1T0M - chains A and B of the 3 polymer chains in the assembly; structure by X-ray diffraction, 2.00 A resolution.

[Chain A]
Name: H-2 class I histocompatibility antigen, K-B alpha chain
From: Mus musculus
UniProt: P01901 (HA1B_MOUSE); residues 1-278 here correspond to UniProt positions 22-299 (UniProt number = residue number + 21)
Amino-acid sequence (278 residues; each row starts with the number of its first residue):
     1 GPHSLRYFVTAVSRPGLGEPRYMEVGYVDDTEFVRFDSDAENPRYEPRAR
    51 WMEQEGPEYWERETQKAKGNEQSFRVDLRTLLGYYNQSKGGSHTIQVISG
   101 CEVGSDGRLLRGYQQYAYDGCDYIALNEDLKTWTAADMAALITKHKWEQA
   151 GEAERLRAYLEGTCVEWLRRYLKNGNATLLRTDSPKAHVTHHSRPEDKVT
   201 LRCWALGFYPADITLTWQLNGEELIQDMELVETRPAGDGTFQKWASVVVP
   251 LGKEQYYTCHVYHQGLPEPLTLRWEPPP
UniProt features mapped onto this chain:
  - region: Glu275 to Pro278 (Connecting peptide)
  - glycosylation (N-linked (GlcNAc...) asparagine): Asn86, Asn176
Disulfide bonds: Cys101-Cys164, Cys203-Cys259

[Chain B]
Name: Beta-2-microglobulin
From: Mus musculus
UniProt: P01887 (B2MG_MOUSE); residues 1-99 here correspond to UniProt positions 21-119 (UniProt number = residue number + 20)
Amino-acid sequence (99 residues; each row starts with the number of its first residue):
     1 IQKTPQIQVYSRHPPENGKPNILNCYVTQFHPPHIEIQMLKNGKKIPKVE
    51 MSDMSFSKDWSFYILAHTEFTPTETDTYACRVKHDSMAEPKTVYWDRDM
Disulfide bonds: Cys25-Cys80

[Chain A / chain B interface]
Pairs across the interface (52; chain A residue first):
  Arg6(A) with Lys58(B)
  Phe8(A) with Phe56(B), hydrophobic
  Val9(A) with Phe56(B)
  Thr10(A) with Phe56(B)
  Val12(A) with Pro33(B), hydrophobic
  Tyr27(A) with Ser55(B)
  Arg35(A) with Asp53(B), salt bridge; Met54(B), hydrogen bond (side chain-backbone); Ser55(B), hydrogen bond
  Arg48(A) with Asp53(B), salt bridge
  Thr94(A) with Pro33(B)
  Gln96(A) with His31(B), hydrogen bond; Phe56(B); Trp60(B), hydrogen bond (side chain-backbone); Phe62(B)
  Val97(A) with Phe56(B)
  Ile98(A) with Phe56(B), hydrophobic; Lys58(B); Trp60(B), hydrophobic
  Tyr113(A) with Lys58(B)
  Gln115(A) with Lys58(B); Trp60(B)
  Tyr116(A) with Trp60(B)
  Ala117(A) with Trp60(B)
  Asp119(A) with Ile1(B); His31(B)
  Gly120(A) with His31(B), hydrogen bond (backbone-side chain); Trp60(B)
  Cys121(A) with Ile1(B), hydrophobic
  Asp122(A) with Trp60(B), hydrogen bond
  His192(A) with Asp98(B), salt bridge
  Arg202(A) with Asp98(B), hydrogen bond (side chain-backbone)
  Trp204(A) with Asp98(B); Met99(B)
  Leu206(A) with Pro14(B), hydrophobic
  Glu229(A) with Met99(B)
  Val231(A) with Gln8(B)
  Glu232(A) with Gln8(B)
  Arg234(A) with Gln8(B); Tyr10(B); Met99(B), hydrogen bond (side chain-backbone)
  Pro235(A) with Tyr10(B), hydrogen bond (backbone-side chain); Asn24(B); Tyr26(B)
  Ala236(A) with Arg12(B), hydrogen bond (backbone-side chain); Asn24(B), hydrogen bond (backbone-side chain)
  Gly237(A) with Arg12(B), hydrogen bond (backbone-side chain); Leu65(B)
  Gln242(A) with Tyr10(B); Ser11(B); Arg12(B)
  Trp244(A) with Met99(B), hydrogen bond (side chain-backbone)
Other interface residues (no listed pair), chain A (37 interface residues in all): Met23, Glu32, Thr233, Asp238
Other interface residues (no listed pair), chain B (24 interface residues in all): Lys3, His13, Ser57, Tyr63

[Overview]
37 residues of chain A face 24 of chain B across their interface; the contacts include 13 hydrogen bonds and 3
salt bridges. Polar pairs include Arg35(A)-Asp53(B), Arg48(A)-Asp53(B) and His192(A)-Asp98(B).
Here chain A is H-2 class I histocompatibility antigen, K-B alpha chain and chain B is Beta-2-microglobulin,
both from Mus musculus. Entry 1T0M (Conformational switch in polymorphic H-2K molecules containing an HSV
peptide) was determined by X-ray diffraction (same publication as 1T0N).
